Entry 1W0J (X-ray diffraction, 2.20 A resolution); this record covers chains A and G of the 7 polymer chains in the assembly.

Chain A:
Molecule: ATP synthase alpha chain heart isoform, mitochondrial precursor
From: Bos taurus
Notes: EC 3.6.3.14
Reference sequence: P19483 (ATP0_BOVIN); residues 1-510 here correspond to UniProt positions 44-553 (UniProt number = residue number + 43)
Chain sequence (510 residues; numbered 1 to 510; the number before each row is that of its first residue):
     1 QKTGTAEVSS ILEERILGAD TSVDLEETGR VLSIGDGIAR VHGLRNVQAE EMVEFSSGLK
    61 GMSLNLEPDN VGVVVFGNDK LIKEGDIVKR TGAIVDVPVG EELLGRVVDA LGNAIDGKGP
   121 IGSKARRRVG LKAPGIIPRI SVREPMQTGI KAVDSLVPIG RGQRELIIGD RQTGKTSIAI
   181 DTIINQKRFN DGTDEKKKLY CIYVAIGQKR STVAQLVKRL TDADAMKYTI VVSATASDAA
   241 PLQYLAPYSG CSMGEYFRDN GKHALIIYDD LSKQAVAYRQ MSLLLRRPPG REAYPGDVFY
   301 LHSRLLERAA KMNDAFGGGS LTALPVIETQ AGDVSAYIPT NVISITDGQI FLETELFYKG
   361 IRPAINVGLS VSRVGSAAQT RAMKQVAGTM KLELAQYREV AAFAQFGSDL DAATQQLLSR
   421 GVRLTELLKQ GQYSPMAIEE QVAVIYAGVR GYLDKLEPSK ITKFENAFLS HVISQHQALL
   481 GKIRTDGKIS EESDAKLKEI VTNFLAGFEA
Disordered / not traced: 1-23
Sequence notes: cloning artifact (481)
Metal / ion sites: Mg2+: Thr176 (together with ADP)
Small-molecule neighbours: ADP (adenosine-5'-diphosphate): Asp170, Arg171, Gln172, Thr173, Gly174, Lys175, Thr176, Ser177, Phe357, Arg362, Pro363, Gln430, Gly431, Gln432
UniProt features mapped onto this chain:
  - binding site (ATP): Gln172, Gly174, Lys175, Thr176, Ser177, Gln430, Gln432
  - binding site (Mg(2+)): Thr176, Asp269
  - site: Ser370 (Required for activity)
  - modified residue: Gln1 (Pyrrolidone carboxylic acid), Ser10 (Phosphoserine), Ser22 (Phosphoserine), Ser33 (Phosphoserine), Ser63 (Phosphoserine), Lys80 (N6-acetyllysine), Lys83 (N6-acetyllysine), Lys89 (N6-acetyllysine), Thr91 (Phosphothreonine), Lys118 (N6-acetyllysine), Ser123 (Phosphoserine), Lys124 (N6-acetyllysine), Ser141 (Phosphoserine), Arg161 (Omega-N-methylarginine), Lys187 (N6-acetyllysine), Lys196 (N6-acetyllysine), Lys197 (N6-acetyllysine), Lys218 (N6-acetyllysine), Lys262 (N6-acetyllysine), Lys384 (N6-acetyllysine) and 6 more in UniProt
  - glycosylation: Ser33 (O-linked (GlcNAc) serine)
From the paper describing this entry:
  - catalytic residues: Arg373
  - binding site for beryllium trifluoride: Arg373

Chain G:
Molecule: ATP synthase gamma chain, mitochondrial precursor
From: Bos taurus
Notes: EC 3.6.3.14
Reference sequence: P05631 (ATPG_BOVIN); residues 1-272 here correspond to UniProt positions 26-297 (UniProt number = residue number + 25)
Chain sequence (272 residues; row label = number of the first residue in the row):
     1 ATLKDITRRL KSIKNIQKIT KSMKMVAAAK YARAERELKP ARVYGVGSLA LYEKADIKTP
    61 EDKKKHLIIG VSSDRGLCGA IHSSVAKQMK SEAANLAAAG KEVKIIGVGD KIRSILHRTH
   121 SDQFLVTFKE VGRRPPTFGD ASVIALELLN SGYEFDEGSI IFNRFRSVIS YKTEEKPIFS
   181 LDTISSAESM SIYDDIDADV LRNYQEYSLA NIIYYSLKES TTSEQSARMT AMDNASKNAS
   241 EMIDKLTLTF NRTRQAVITK ELIEIISGAA AL
Disordered / not traced: 48-66, 91-104, 117-126, 149-158, 174-200
UniProt features mapped onto this chain:
  - modified residue: Lys14 (N6-acetyllysine), Lys24 (N6-succinyllysine), Lys30 (N6-acetyllysine), Lys90 (N6-acetyllysine), Ser121 (Phosphoserine), Lys129 (N6-acetyllysine), Lys172 (N6-acetyllysine), Lys245 (N6-succinyllysine)

Chain A / chain G interface:
Contacting residue pairs (16):
  Arg286(A) with Leu272(G)
  Pro289(A) with Ile265(G), hydrophobic; Ile266(G)
  Gly290(A) with Leu262(G)
  Arg291(A) with Ile258(G); Leu262(G)
  Glu292(A) with Glu261(G); Ile265(G)
  Ala293(A) with Ile265(G)
  Ala402(A) with Ile19(G)
  Phe403(A) with Lys18(G); Ser22(G)
  Ser408(A) with Arg133(G)
  Asp409(A) with Val26(G); Lys30(G), salt bridge; Arg134(G), salt bridge
Also at the interface, not in a pair above, chain A (11 interface residues in all): Phe406
Also at the interface, not in a pair above, chain G (15 interface residues in all): Asn15, Ala269

In short:
11 residues of chain A face 15 of chain G across their interface, with 2 salt bridges. Polar contacts include
Asp409(A)-Lys30(G) and Asp409(A)-Arg134(G). Bound to chain A: ADP. The paper reports the catalytic residue
Arg373(A); a binding site for beryllium trifluoride at Arg373(A).
Here chain A is ATP synthase alpha chain heart isoform, mitochondrial precursor and chain G is ATP synthase
gamma chain, mitochondrial precursor, both from Bos taurus. Entry 1W0J (Beryllium fluoride inhibited bovine
F1-ATPase) was determined by X-ray diffraction (same publication as 1W0K).
